Entry 9BOV (electron microscopy, 3.00 A resolution); this record covers chains A and D of the 12 polymer chains in the assembly.

== Chain A (and D) ==
Name: Molybdopterin oxidoreductase
Source organism: Caldicellulosiruptor saccharolyticus
Notes: chain D of this document is another copy of the same molecule, construct and numbering; everything in this record applies to it too
Reference sequence: A4XH60 (A4XH60_CALS8); residue numbers follow UniProt; this construct covers 1-1178
Amino-acid sequence (1178 residues; numbered 1 to 1178; the number before each row is that of its first residue):
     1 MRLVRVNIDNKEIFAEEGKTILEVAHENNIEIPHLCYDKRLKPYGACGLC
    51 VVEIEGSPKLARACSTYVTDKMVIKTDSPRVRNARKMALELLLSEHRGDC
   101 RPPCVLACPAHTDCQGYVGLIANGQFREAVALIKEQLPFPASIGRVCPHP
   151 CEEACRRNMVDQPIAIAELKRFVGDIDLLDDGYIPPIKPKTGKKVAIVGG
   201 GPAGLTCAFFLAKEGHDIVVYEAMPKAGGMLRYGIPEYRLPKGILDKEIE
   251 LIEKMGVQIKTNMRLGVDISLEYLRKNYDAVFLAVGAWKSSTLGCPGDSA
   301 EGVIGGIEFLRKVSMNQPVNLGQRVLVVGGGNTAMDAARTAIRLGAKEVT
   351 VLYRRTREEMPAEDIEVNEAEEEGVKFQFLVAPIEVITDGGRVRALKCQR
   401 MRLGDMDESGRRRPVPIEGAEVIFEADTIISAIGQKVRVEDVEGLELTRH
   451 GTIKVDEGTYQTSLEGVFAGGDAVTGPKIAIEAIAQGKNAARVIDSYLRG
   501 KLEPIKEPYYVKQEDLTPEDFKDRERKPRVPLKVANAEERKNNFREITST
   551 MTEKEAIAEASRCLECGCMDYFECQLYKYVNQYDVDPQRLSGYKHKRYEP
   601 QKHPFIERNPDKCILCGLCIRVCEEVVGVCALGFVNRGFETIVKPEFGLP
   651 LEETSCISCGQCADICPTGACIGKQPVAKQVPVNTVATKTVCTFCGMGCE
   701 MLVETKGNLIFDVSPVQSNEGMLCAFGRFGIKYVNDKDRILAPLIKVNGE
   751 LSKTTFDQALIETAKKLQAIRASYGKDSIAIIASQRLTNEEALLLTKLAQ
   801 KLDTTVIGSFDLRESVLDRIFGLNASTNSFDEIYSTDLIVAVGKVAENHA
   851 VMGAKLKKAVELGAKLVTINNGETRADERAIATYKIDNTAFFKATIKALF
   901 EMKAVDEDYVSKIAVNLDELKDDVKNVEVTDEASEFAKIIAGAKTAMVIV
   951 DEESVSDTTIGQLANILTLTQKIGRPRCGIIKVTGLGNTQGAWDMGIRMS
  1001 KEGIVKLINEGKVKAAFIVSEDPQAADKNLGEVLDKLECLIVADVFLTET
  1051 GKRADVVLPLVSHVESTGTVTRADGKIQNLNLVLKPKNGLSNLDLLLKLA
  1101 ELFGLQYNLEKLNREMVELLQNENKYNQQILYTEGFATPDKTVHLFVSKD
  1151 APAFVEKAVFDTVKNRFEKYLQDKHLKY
Ion coordination: 2Fe-2S cluster Fe: C36, C47, C50, C64; 4Fe-4S cluster Fe site 1: H96, C100, C568, C574; 4Fe-4S cluster Fe site 2: C104, C155, C563, C566; 4Fe-4S cluster Fe site 3: C108, C147, C151, K170; 4Fe-4S cluster Fe site 4: C613, C616, C619, C666; 4Fe-4S cluster Fe site 5: C623, C656, C659, C662; 4Fe-4S cluster Fe site 6: C692, C695, C699, C724
Residues lining bound ligands:
  - FAD (flavin-adenine dinucleotide): V146, C147, P148, V198, G199, G200, G201, P202, A203, G204, Y221, E222, A223, M224, G229, M230, L231, G234, I235, R239, M263, R264, L265, A284, V285, G286, A287, W288, I307, L310, N332, T333, D336, Q435, R438, D441, G471, D472, A473, K478, I479, A480, A483
  - 2Fe-2S cluster (FES): H34, L35, C36, Y37, G45, A46, C47, G48, L49, C50, R62, C64
  - 4Fe-4S cluster (SF4), molecule 1: H96, G98, D99, C100, V511, C568, D570, Y571, C574, L576, Y577, K612, T668, G669
  - 4Fe-4S cluster (SF4), molecule 2: P102, P103, C104, Q115, C155, R156, R157, I164, I166, C563, L564, E565, C566
  - 4Fe-4S cluster (SF4), molecule 3: C108, P109, T112, C114, Y117, L137, I143, C147, H149, P150, C151, I166, A167, K170, I481
  - 4Fe-4S cluster (SF4), molecule 4: I606, C623, V627, V629, A631, L632, L651, C656, I657, S658, C659, G660, Q661, C662
  - 4Fe-4S cluster (SF4), molecule 5: C613, I614, L615, C616, G617, L618, C619, V643, C666, P667, T668, A670, C671
  - 4Fe-4S cluster (SF4), molecule 6: C692, F694, C695, M697, G698, C699, L723, C724, F726, G727, V851

== How chain A and chain D interact ==
Contacting residue pairs - 53 pairs, chain A then chain D:
  M1(A) with E17(D); G18(D); K19(D)
  R5(A) with Y834(D), hydrogen bond (side chain-backbone); S835(D); L862(D)
  V6(A) with R977(D)
  N7(A) with E832(D); P976(D); R977(D)
  N10(A) with P976(D); Q1129(D); I1130(D); T1133(D)
  K11(A) with Q1129(D)
  E12(A) with D831(D); E832(D); S835(D), hydrogen bond; R977(D), salt bridge; Q1129(D)
  F14(A) with Y834(D), hydrophobic
  E16(A) with E16(D)
  E17(A) with M1(D)
  G18(A) with M1(D)
  K19(A) with M1(D)
  K71(A) with S835(D); D837(D), salt bridge; R977(D)
  M72(A) with R977(D), hydrogen bond (backbone-side chain)
  V73(A) with R977(D)
  D831(A) with E12(D)
  E832(A) with N7(D); E12(D)
  Y834(A) with R5(D), hydrogen bond (backbone-side chain); F14(D), hydrophobic
  S835(A) with R5(D); E12(D), hydrogen bond; K71(D)
  D837(A) with K71(D), salt bridge
  L862(A) with R5(D)
  P976(A) with N7(D); N10(D)
  R977(A) with V6(D); N7(D); E12(D), salt bridge; K71(D); M72(D), hydrogen bond (side chain-backbone); V73(D)
  Q1129(A) with N10(D); K11(D); E12(D)
  I1130(A) with N10(D)
  T1133(A) with N10(D)
Other interface residues (no listed pair), chain A (28 interface residues in all): K193, R1114
Other interface residues (no listed pair), chain D (28 interface residues in all): K193, R1114

== In short ==
Chain A and chain D each contribute 28 residues to their interface, with 6 hydrogen bonds and 4 salt bridges.
Polar contacts include E12(A)-R977(D), K71(A)-D837(D) and R5(A)-Y834(D). Chain A binds 2Fe-2S cluster, 6
copies of 4Fe-4S cluster and flavin-adenine dinucleotide.
Both chains are Molybdopterin oxidoreductase (Caldicellulosiruptor saccharolyticus). Entry 9BOV (Structure of
electron bifurcating Nfn-ABC complexed with NAD from Caldicellulosiruptor saccharolyticus) was determined by
electron microscopy (same publication as 9BP5).
